2IWV - chain A; structure by X-ray diffraction, 2.30 A resolution.

== Chain A ==
Name: Outer membrane protein G
Source organism: Escherichia coli
Notes: fragment: transmembrane beta-barrel, residues 22-301
UniProt: P76045 (OMPG_ECOLI); residues 1-280 here correspond to UniProt positions 22-301 (UniProt number = residue number + 21)
Sequence (281 residues; each row starts with the number of its first residue; numbering starts at 0):
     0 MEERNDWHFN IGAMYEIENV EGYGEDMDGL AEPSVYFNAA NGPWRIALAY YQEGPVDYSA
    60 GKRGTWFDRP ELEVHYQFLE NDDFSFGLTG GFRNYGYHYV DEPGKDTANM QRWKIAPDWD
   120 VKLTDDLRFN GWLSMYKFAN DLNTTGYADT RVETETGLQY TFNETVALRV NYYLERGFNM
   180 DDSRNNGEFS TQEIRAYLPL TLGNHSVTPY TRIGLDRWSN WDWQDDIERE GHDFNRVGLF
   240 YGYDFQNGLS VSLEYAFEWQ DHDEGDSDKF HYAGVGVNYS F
Unresolved in the structure: 0-3
Ion coordination: Ca2+ site 1: Glu17, Glu52; Ca2+ site 2: Asn18, Val19, Gly21, Asp25, Met26; Ca2+ site 3: Val19, Glu20; Ca2+ site 4: Asn219, Asp221, Asp225, Glu227, Glu229; Ca2+ site 5: Asp225, Glu229, Glu263; Ca2+ site 6: Asp243 (shared with 1 residue of chain B); Ca2+ site 7 near His261 (its only coordinating residue here)
From the paper describing this entry:
  - conformationally variable residues: His231, His261
  - contacts within the chain: Ser218-His231 (hydrogen bond), His231-His261 (hydrogen bond)
  - binding site for lauryl dimethylamine-N-oxide: Trp118, Thr155

== In short ==
Glu17 and Glu52 coordinate Ca2+ site 1. Asn18, Val19, Gly21, Asp25 and Met26 coordinate Ca2+ site 2. From the
paper: a binding site for lauryl dimethylamine-N-oxide at Trp118 and Thr155; conformational variability at
His231 and His261.
Chain A is Outer membrane protein G (Escherichia coli); the structure, Structure of the monomeric outer
membrane porin OmpG in the open and closed conformation, was determined by X-ray diffraction (same publication
as 2IWW).
